PDB entry 1I96 | X-ray diffraction, 4.20 A resolution (low resolution: residue-level contacts below are approximate; hydrogen-bond / salt-bridge calls are withheld) | chains A and Q of the 22 polymer chains in the assembly

Chain A:
Molecule: 16S RRNA
Organism: Thermus thermophilus
Sequence (1514 nucleotides; each row starts with the number of its first residue):
     2 UGUUGGAGAG UUUGAUCCUG GCUCAGGGUG AACGCUGGCG GCGUGCCUAA GACAUGCAAG
    62 UCGUGCGGGC CGCGGGGUUU UACUCCGUGG UCAGCGGCGG ACGGGUGAGU AACGCGUGGG
   122 UGACCUACCC GGAAGAGGGG GACAACCCGG GGAAACUCGG GCUAAUCCCC CAUGUGGACC
   182 CGCCCCUUGG GGUGUGUCCA AAGGGCUUUG CCCGCUUCCG GAUGGGCCCG CGUCCCAUCA
   242 GCUAGUUGGU GGGGUAAUGG CCCACCAAGG CGACGACGGG UAGCCGGUCU GAGAGGAUGG
   302 CCGGCCACAG GGGCACUGAG ACACGGGCCC CACUCCUACG GGAGGCAGCA GUUAGGAAUC
   362 UUCCGCAAUG GGCGCAAGCC UGACGGAGCG ACGCCGCUUG GAGGAAGAAG CCCUUCGGGG
   422 UGUAAACUCC UGAACCCGGG ACGAAACCCC CGACGAGGGG ACUGACGGUA CCGGGGUAAU
   482 AGCGCCGGCC AACUCCGUGC CAGCAGCCGC GGUAAUACGG AGGGCGCGAG CGUUACCCGG
   542 AUUCACUGGG CGUAAAGGGC GUGUAGGCGG CCUGGGGCGU CCCAUGUGAA AGACCACGGC
   602 UCAACCGUGG GGGAGCGUGG GAUACGCUCA GGCUAGACGG UGGGAGAGGG UGGUGGAAUU
   662 CCCGGAGUAG CGGUGAAAUG CGCAGAUACC GGGAGGAACG CCGAUGGCGA AGGCAGCCAC
   722 CUGGUCCACC CGUGACGCUG AGGCGCGAAA GCGUGGGGAG CAAACCGGAU UAGAUACCCG
   782 GGUAGUCCAC GCCCUAAACG AUGCGCGCUA GGUCUCUGGG UCUCCUGGGG GCCGAAGCUA
   842 ACGCGUUAAG CGCGCCGCCU GGGGAGUACG GCCGCAAGGC UGAAACUCAA AGGAAUUGAC
   902 GGGGGCCCGC ACAAGCGGUG GAGCAUGUGG UUUAAUUCGA AGCAACGCGA AGAACCUUAC
   962 CAGGCCUUGA CAUGCUAGGG AACCCGGGUG AAAGCCUGGG GUGCCCCGCG AGGGGAGCCC
  1022 UAGCACAGGU GCUGCAUGGC CGUCGUCAGC UCGUGCCGUG AGGUGUUGGG UUAAGUCCCG
  1082 CAACGAGCGC AACCCCCGCC GUUAGUUGCC AGCGGUUCGG CCGGGCACUC UAACGGGACU
  1142 GCCCGCGAAA GCGGGAGGAA GGAGGGGACG ACGUCUGGUC AGCAUGGCCC UUACGGCCUG
  1202 GGCGACACAC GUGCUACAAU GCCCACUACA AAGCGAUGCC ACCCGGCAAC GGGGAGCUAA
  1262 UCGCAAAAAG GUGGGCCCAG UUCGGAUUGG GGUCUGCAAC CCGACCCCAU GAAGCCGGAA
  1322 UCGCUAGUAA UCGCGGAUCA GCCAUGCCGC GGUGAAUACG UUCCCGGGCC UUGUACACAC
  1382 CGCCCGUCAC GCCAUGGGAG CGGGCUCUAC CCGAAGUCGC CGGGAGCCUA CGGGCAGGCG
  1442 CCGAGGGUAG GGCCCGUGAC UGGGGCGAAG UCGUAACAAG GUAGCUGUAC CGGAAGGUGC
  1502 GGCUGGAUCA CCUC
Ion coordination: Mg2+ site 1 near G21 (its only coordinating residue here); Mg2+ site 2: C67, A166; Mg2+ site 3 near G78 (its only coordinating residue here); Mg2+ site 4 near G104 (its only coordinating residue here); Mg2+ site 5 near C184 (its only coordinating residue here); Mg2+ site 6 near G190 (its only coordinating residue here); Mg2+ site 7 near C526 (its only coordinating residue here); Mg2+ site 8 near G541 (its only coordinating residue here); Mg2+ site 9 near U543 (its only coordinating residue here); Mg2+ site 10 near A555 (its only coordinating residue here); Mg2+ site 11 near G571 (its only coordinating residue here); Mg2+ site 12 near G580 (its only coordinating residue here); 7 more Mg2+ sites not listed
Ligand contacts: octadecatungstenyl diphosphate (WO2): A16, C511, U1177, C1379

Chain Q:
Protein: 30S ribosomal protein S17
Organism: Thermus thermophilus
Reference sequence: P24321 (RS17_THETH); residues 2-105 here correspond to UniProt positions 1-104 (UniProt number = residue number - 1)
Sequence (104 residues; row label = number of the first residue in the row):
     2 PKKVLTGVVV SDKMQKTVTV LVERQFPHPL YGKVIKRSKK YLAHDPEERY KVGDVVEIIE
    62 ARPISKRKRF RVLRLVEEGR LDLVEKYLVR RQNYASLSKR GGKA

How chain A and chain Q interact:
Residue-residue contacts (12):
  G120(A) / Pro-2(Q)
  G121(A) / Pro-2(Q)
  U189(A) / Ala-62(Q)
  U189(A) / Arg-63(Q)
  G242(A) / Lys-100(Q)
  G249(A) / Lys-67(Q)
  U259(A) / Pro-64(Q)
  G260(A) / Ile-65(Q)
  G260(A) / Ser-66(Q)
  C275(A) / Arg-38(Q)
  C275(A) / Ser-39(Q)
  G875(A) / Ala-105(Q)
Other interface residues (no listed pair), chain A (14 interface residues in all): G261, C547, G743, C745, C874
Other interface residues (no listed pair), chain Q (18 interface residues in all): Gln-16, Tyr-32, Asn-94, Leu-98, Ser-99, Gly-103, Lys-104

Summary:
The interface between chain A and chain Q involves 14 residues on one side and 18 on the other. Chain A binds
octadecatungstenyl diphosphate. C67(A) and A166(A) form the Mg2+ site 2.
Chain A is 16S RRNA and chain Q is 30S ribosomal protein S17, both from Thermus thermophilus; the structure,
Crystal structure of the 30S ribosomal subunit from thermus thermophilus in complex with the translation
initiation ..., was determined by X-ray diffraction together with 1I94, 1I95 and 1I97 from the same study.
